4Y6L - chains A and C; structure by X-ray diffraction, 1.60 A resolution.

# Chain A
Name: NAD-dependent protein deacetylase sirtuin-2
Source organism: Homo sapiens
Notes: EC 3.5.1.-
UniProtKB: Q8IXJ6 (SIR2_HUMAN); residue numbers follow UniProt; this construct covers 52-290, 303-356
Sequence (293 residues; numbered 52 to 356; 12 numbers in that range are skipped by the numbering (no residue carries them; nothing is unmodelled there); the number before each row is that of its first residue):
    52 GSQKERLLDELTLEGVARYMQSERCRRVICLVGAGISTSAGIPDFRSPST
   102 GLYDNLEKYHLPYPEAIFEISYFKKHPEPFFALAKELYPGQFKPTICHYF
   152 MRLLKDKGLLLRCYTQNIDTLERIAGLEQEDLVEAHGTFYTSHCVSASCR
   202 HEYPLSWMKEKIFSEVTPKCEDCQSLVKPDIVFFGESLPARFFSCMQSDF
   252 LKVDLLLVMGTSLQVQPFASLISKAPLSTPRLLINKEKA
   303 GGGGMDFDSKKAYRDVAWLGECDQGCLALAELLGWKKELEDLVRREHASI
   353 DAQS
Unresolved in the structure: 52-55, 98-105, 303-305, 356
Metal / ion sites: Zn2+: C195, C200, C221, C224
Curated features (UniProtKB/Swiss-Prot):
  - active site: H187 (Proton acceptor)
  - binding site (NAD(+)): A85 to T89, D95 to R97, Q167 to D170, T262, S263, N286 to E288, C324
  - binding site (Zn(2+)): C195, C200, C221, C224
  - modified residue (Phosphoserine): S53, S100, S207
  - mutagenesis: S53 (S53A: Reduces deacetylase activity), R97 (R97A: No effect on deacetylase activity), S98 (S98A: Inhibits deacetylase activity), S100 (S100A: Reduces deacetylase activity), E116 (E116A: Reduces binding for the peptide inhibitor S2iL5), E120 (E120A: Reduces binding for the peptide inhibitor S2iL5), Q167 (Q167A: Reduces deacetylase activity. Inhibits the block of entry to chromosome condensation and subsequent hyperploidy cell formation in response to mitotic stress ...), N168 (N168A: Abolishes deacetylation of alpha-tubulin. Inhibits deacetylation of histone H3 at 'Lys-18' ...), D170 (D170A/N: Reduces deacetylase activity), H187 (H187Y/A: Inhibits deacetylase activity toward histone, alpha-tubulin, FZR1 and CDC20. No effect on CDK2-dependent phosphorylation ...), F244 (F244A: Strongly reduces binding for the peptide inhibitor S2iL5), Q265 (Q265A: Reduces binding for the peptide inhibitor S2iL5), 5 further mutagenesis entries in UniProt
Reported in the primary citation:
  - conformationally variable residues (helix shift): I118, F119, F131, L134, L138
  - binding site for peptide THR-ALA-ARG-MYK-SER-THR-GLY (chain C): F119, F131, L138

# Chain C
Name: peptide THR-ALA-ARG-MYK-SER-THR-GLY
Sequence (7 residues; row label = number of the first residue in the row):
     6 TARXSTG
Modified positions: MYK (N~6~-tetradecanoyl-L-lysine) at position 9

# Interface between chain A and chain C
Residue-residue contacts (35; chain A residue first):
  I93(A) - MYK_9(C)
  F96(A) - MYK_9(C)
  F119(A) - MYK_9(C)
  F131(A) - MYK_9(C)
  A135(A) - MYK_9(C)
  L138(A) - MYK_9(C)
  P140(A) - MYK_9(C)
  F143(A) - MYK_9(C)
  I169(A) - MYK_9(C)
  D170(A) - MYK_9(C)
  H187(A) - MYK_9(C)
  F190(A) - MYK_9(C)
  I232(A) - MYK_9(C)
  V233(A) - MYK_9(C)
  F234(A) - MYK_9(C)
  F235(A) - MYK_9(C)
  F235(A) - S10(C)
  F235(A) - T11(C)
  G236(A) - R8(C)
  G236(A) - MYK_9(C)  hydrogen bond (backbone-backbone)
  E237(A) - R8(C)
  E237(A) - MYK_9(C)  hydrogen bond (backbone-backbone)
  S238(A) - R8(C)
  L239(A) - MYK_9(C)
  F244(A) - T6(C)
  Q265(A) - T11(C)
  Q265(A) - G12(C)
  V266(A) - MYK_9(C)
  V266(A) - S10(C)
  Q267(A) - R8(C)
  Q267(A) - MYK_9(C)
  Q267(A) - S10(C)  hydrogen bond (backbone-backbone)
  Q267(A) - G12(C)
  P268(A) - A7(C)
  P268(A) - R8(C)
Also at the interface, not in a pair above, chain A (26 interface residues in all): Y139

# Overview
Chain A and chain C form an interface of 26 and 7 residues respectively, with 3 hydrogen bonds. Main-chain
hydrogen bonds include G236(A)-MYK_9(C), E237(A)-MYK_9(C) and Q267(A)-S10(C). From the paper: a binding site
for peptide THR-ALA-ARG-MYK-SER-THR-GLY (chain C) at F119(A), F131(A) and L138(A); conformational variability
at I118(A), F119(A) and F131(A) among others.
Here chain A is NAD-dependent protein deacetylase sirtuin-2 (Homo sapiens) and chain C is peptide
THR-ALA-ARG-MYK-SER-THR-GLY. Entry 4Y6L (Human SIRT2 in complex with myristoylated peptide (H3K9myr)) was
determined by X-ray diffraction together with 4Y6O and 4Y6Q from the same study.
